Entry 1RZ9 (X-ray diffraction, 3.10 A resolution); this record covers chains F and A of the 7 polymer chains in the assembly.

# Chain F
Molecule: 26-nt DNA strand
Sequence (26 nucleotides; numbered 1 to 26; the number before each row is that of its first residue):
     1 CGCGTTCGCTCGCTCGCTGGCTCGTG

# Chain A
Name: Rep protein
From: Adeno-associated virus - 5
Notes: fragment: AAV5 Rep Nuclease Domain
UniProtKB: Q9YJC1 (Q9YJC1_9VIRU); residues 1-197 here = UniProt positions 1-197
Amino-acid sequence (197 residues; row label = number of the first residue in the row):
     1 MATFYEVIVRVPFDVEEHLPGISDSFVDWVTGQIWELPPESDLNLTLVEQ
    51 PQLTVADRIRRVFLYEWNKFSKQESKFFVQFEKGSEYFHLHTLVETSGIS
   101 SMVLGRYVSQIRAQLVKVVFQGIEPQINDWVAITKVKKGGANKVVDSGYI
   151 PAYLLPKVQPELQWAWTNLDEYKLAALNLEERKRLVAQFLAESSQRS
Unresolved in the structure: 194-197
What the authors report for this chain:
  - catalytic residues: Tyr153
  - binding site for the 26-nt DNA strand (chain F): Met102, Arg106, Lys137, Lys138, Gly139

# Chain F / chain A interface
Contacting residue pairs (13; chain F residue first):
  DG16(F) - Lys137(A)  base contact
  DG16(F) - Lys138(A)  phosphate contact
  DC17(F) - Lys137(A)  base contact
  DC17(F) - Lys138(A)  hydrogen bond to the base
  DC17(F) - Gly139(A)  base contact
  DT22(F) - Met102(A)  phosphate contact
  DT22(F) - Arg106(A)  hydrogen bond to the base
  DC23(F) - Met102(A)  sugar contact
  DC23(F) - Val103(A)  sugar contact
  DC23(F) - Arg106(A)  hydrogen bond to the sugar
  DG24(F) - Arg106(A)  hydrogen bond to the sugar
  DG24(F) - Tyr107(A)  sugar contact
  DT25(F) - Gln110(A)  sugar contact
Other interface residues (no listed pair), chain F (7 interface residues in all): DC15

# Summary
Chain F and chain A form an interface of 7 and 8 residues respectively; the contacts include 4 hydrogen bonds.
Polar pairs include DC17(F)-Lys138(A), DT22(F)-Arg106(A) and DC23(F)-Arg106(A). The paper reports the
catalytic residue Tyr153(A); a binding site for the 26-nt DNA strand (chain F) at Met102(A), Arg106(A) and
Lys137(A) among others.
Chain F is a 26-nt DNA strand and chain A is Rep protein (Adeno-associated virus - 5); the structure, Crystal
Structure of AAV Rep complexed with the Rep-binding sequence, was determined by X-ray diffraction, deposited
together with 1UUT.
